PDB entry 7OS3 | X-ray diffraction, 2.18 A resolution | chains AAA and BBB

[Chain AAA (and BBB)]
Molecule: L-asparaginase II protein
Source organism: Rhizobium etli (strain CFN 42 / ATCC 51251)
Notes: chain BBB of this document is another copy of the same molecule, construct and numbering; everything in this record applies to it too
Reference sequence: Q2K0Z2 (Q2K0Z2_RHIEC); residue numbers follow UniProt; this construct covers 1-367
Sequence (373 residues; each row starts with the number of its first residue; numbers below 1 keep their minus sign (Gly-5 is residue -5)):
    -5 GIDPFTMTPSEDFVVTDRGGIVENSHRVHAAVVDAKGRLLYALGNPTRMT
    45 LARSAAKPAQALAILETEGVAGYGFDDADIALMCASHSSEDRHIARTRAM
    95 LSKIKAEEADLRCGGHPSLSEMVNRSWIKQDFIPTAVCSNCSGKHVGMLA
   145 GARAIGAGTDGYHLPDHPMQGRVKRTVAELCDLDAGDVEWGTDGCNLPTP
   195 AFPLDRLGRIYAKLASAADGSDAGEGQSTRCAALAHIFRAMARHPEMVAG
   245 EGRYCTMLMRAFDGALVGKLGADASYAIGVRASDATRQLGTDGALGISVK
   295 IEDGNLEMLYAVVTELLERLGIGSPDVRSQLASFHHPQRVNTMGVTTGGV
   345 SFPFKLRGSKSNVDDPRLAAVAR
Not modelled in the structure: -5 to -4, 354-355 (chain BBB: -5 to 3, 353-367)
Sequence notes: expression tag (-5 to 0)
Ion coordination: Zn2+: Cys135, Lys138, Cys189
Reported in the primary citation:
  - Zn2+ coordination: Cys135, Lys138, Cys189
  - catalytic residues: Ser48, Lys51, Ser80, Lys263 (proposed by the authors, not directly observed)
  - mutagenesis - S48A, K51A, S80A, K263A: abolished catalytic activity on l-Asn
  - mutagenesis - C135A: abolished catalytic activity
  - mutagenesis - K51A (Tm 50 degC): unchanged stability
  - mutagenesis - K263A (Tm 52 degC): increased stability
  - mutagenesis - S48A, S80A, C135A (Tm 48.5 degC): decreased stability
  - mutagenesis - S48A, S80A: decreased expression

[How chain AAA and chain BBB interact]
Pairs across the interface - 87 pairs, chain AAA then chain BBB:
  Arg12(AAA) - Leu45(BBB)
  Arg12(AAA) - Arg47(BBB)
  Arg12(AAA) - Thr186(BBB)  hydrogen bond (side chain-backbone)
  Arg12(AAA) - Asp187(BBB)
  Arg12(AAA) - Gly188(BBB)
  Ile15(AAA) - Leu45(BBB)  hydrophobic
  Ile15(AAA) - Glu183(BBB)
  Ile15(AAA) - Trp184(BBB)
  Ile15(AAA) - Gly185(BBB)
  Ile15(AAA) - Ala195(BBB)  hydrophobic
  Val16(AAA) - Arg42(BBB)
  Val16(AAA) - Leu45(BBB)
  Glu17(AAA) - Arg42(BBB)  hydrogen bond (backbone-side chain)
  Glu17(AAA) - Leu45(BBB)
  Glu17(AAA) - Arg47(BBB)  salt bridge
  Glu17(AAA) - Asp267(BBB)
  Glu17(AAA) - Lys294(BBB)  hydrogen bond (backbone-side chain)
  Asn18(AAA) - Asp267(BBB)  hydrogen bond
  Asn18(AAA) - Lys294(BBB)  hydrogen bond
  Asn18(AAA) - Glu296(BBB)
  Asn18(AAA) - Asp297(BBB)
  Asn18(AAA) - Gly298(BBB)
  Ser19(AAA) - Glu296(BBB)  hydrogen bond
  Ser19(AAA) - Asp297(BBB)
  His20(AAA) - Asp297(BBB)  hydrogen bond (side chain-backbone)
  Arg42(AAA) - Glu17(BBB)  hydrogen bond (side chain-backbone)
  Leu45(AAA) - Arg12(BBB)
  Leu45(AAA) - Ile15(BBB)  hydrophobic
  Leu45(AAA) - Val16(BBB)
  Leu45(AAA) - Glu17(BBB)
  Arg47(AAA) - Arg12(BBB)
  Arg47(AAA) - Glu17(BBB)  salt bridge
  Arg106(AAA) - Met337(BBB)
  Cys107(AAA) - Met337(BBB)
  Gly108(AAA) - Thr336(BBB)  hydrogen bond (backbone-side chain)
  Gly108(AAA) - Met337(BBB)
  Gly109(AAA) - Thr336(BBB)
  His110(AAA) - Thr336(BBB)
  Arg119(AAA) - Ile122(BBB)
  Ile122(AAA) - Arg119(BBB)
  Ile122(AAA) - Ile122(BBB)  hydrophobic
  Ile122(AAA) - Lys123(BBB)
  Lys123(AAA) - Ile122(BBB)
  Lys123(AAA) - Asp125(BBB)  salt bridge
  Asp125(AAA) - Lys123(BBB)  salt bridge
  Glu183(AAA) - Ile15(BBB)
  Trp184(AAA) - Ile15(BBB)
  Gly185(AAA) - Ile15(BBB)
  Thr186(AAA) - Arg12(BBB)  hydrogen bond (backbone-side chain)
  Thr186(AAA) - Asn335(BBB)
  Thr186(AAA) - Thr341(BBB)
  Asp187(AAA) - Arg12(BBB)
  Asp187(AAA) - Asn335(BBB)  hydrogen bond (backbone-side chain)
  Gly188(AAA) - Arg12(BBB)
  Gly188(AAA) - Asn335(BBB)
  Gly188(AAA) - Thr336(BBB)  hydrogen bond (backbone-side chain)
  Cys189(AAA) - Thr336(BBB)
  Asn190(AAA) - Asn335(BBB)
  Asn190(AAA) - Met337(BBB)
  Asn190(AAA) - Val339(BBB)
  Ala195(AAA) - Ile15(BBB)  hydrophobic
  Asp267(AAA) - Glu17(BBB)
  Asp267(AAA) - Asn18(BBB)  hydrogen bond
  Lys294(AAA) - Glu17(BBB)  hydrogen bond (side chain-backbone)
  Lys294(AAA) - Asn18(BBB)  hydrogen bond
  Glu296(AAA) - Asn18(BBB)
  Glu296(AAA) - Ser19(BBB)  hydrogen bond
  Asp297(AAA) - Asn18(BBB)
  Asp297(AAA) - Ser19(BBB)
  Asp297(AAA) - His20(BBB)  hydrogen bond (backbone-side chain)
  Asp297(AAA) - Asp297(BBB)
  Gly298(AAA) - Asn18(BBB)
  Asn335(AAA) - Thr186(BBB)
  Asn335(AAA) - Asp187(BBB)  hydrogen bond (side chain-backbone)
  Asn335(AAA) - Gly188(BBB)
  Asn335(AAA) - Asn190(BBB)
  Thr336(AAA) - Gly108(BBB)  hydrogen bond (side chain-backbone)
  Thr336(AAA) - Gly109(BBB)
  Thr336(AAA) - His110(BBB)
  Thr336(AAA) - Gly188(BBB)  hydrogen bond (side chain-backbone)
  Thr336(AAA) - Cys189(BBB)
  Met337(AAA) - Arg106(BBB)
  Met337(AAA) - Cys107(BBB)
  Met337(AAA) - Gly108(BBB)
  Met337(AAA) - Asn190(BBB)
  Val339(AAA) - Asn190(BBB)
  Thr341(AAA) - Thr186(BBB)
Also at the interface, not in a pair above, chain AAA (40 interface residues in all): Thr193, Ile295
Also at the interface, not in a pair above, chain BBB (41 interface residues in all): Thr193, Ala266, Ile295

[Overview]
40 residues of chain AAA and 41 residues of chain BBB are in contact, with 20 hydrogen bonds and 4 salt
bridges. Polar pairs include Glu17(AAA)-Arg47(BBB), Lys123(AAA)-Asp125(BBB) and Arg12(AAA)-Thr186(BBB). From
the paper: catalytic residues Ser48(AAA), Lys51(AAA) and Ser80(AAA) among others; S48A, K51A and S80A of chain
AAA, among others, abolish catalytic activity on l-Asn; 5 substitutions were tested in all.
Both chains are L-asparaginase II protein (Rhizobium etli (strain CFN 42 / ATCC 51251)). Entry 7OS3 (Crystal
structure of Rhizobium etli inducible L-asparaginase ReAV solved by S-SAD (orthorhombic form START)) was
determined by X-ray diffraction (same publication as 7OS5, 7OS6, 7OU1 and 7OZ6).
